PDB entry 2FUG | X-ray diffraction, 3.30 A resolution | chains 5 and 9 of the 8 polymer chains in the assembly

Chain 5:
Protein: NADH-quinone oxidoreductase chain 5
From: Thermus thermophilus
Notes: EC 1.6.99.5
Reference sequence: Q56219 (NQO5_THET8); residue numbers follow UniProt; this construct covers 1-207
Amino-acid sequence (207 residues; each row starts with the number of its first residue):
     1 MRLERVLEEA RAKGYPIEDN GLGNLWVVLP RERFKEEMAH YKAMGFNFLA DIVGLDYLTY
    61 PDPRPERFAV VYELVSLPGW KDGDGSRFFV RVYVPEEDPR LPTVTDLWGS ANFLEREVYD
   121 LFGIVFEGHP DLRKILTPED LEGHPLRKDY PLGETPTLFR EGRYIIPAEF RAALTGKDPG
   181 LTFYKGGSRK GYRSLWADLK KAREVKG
Disordered / not traced: 107-111, 197-207

Chain 9:
Protein: NADH-quinone oxidoreductase chain 9
From: Thermus thermophilus
Notes: EC 1.6.99.5
Reference sequence: Q56224 (NQO9_THET8); numbering as in UniProt (aligned over 1-182)
Amino-acid sequence (182 residues; each row starts with the number of its first residue):
     1 MTLKALAQSL GITLKYLFSK PVTVPYPDAP VALKPRFHGR HVLTRHPNGL EKCIGCSLCA
    61 AACPAYAIYV EPAENDPENP VSAGERYAKV YEINMLRCIF CGLCEEACPT GAIVLGYDFE
   121 MADYEYSDLV YGKEDMLVDV VGTKPQRREA KRTGKPVKVG YVVPYVRPEL EGFKAPTEGG
   181 KR
Disordered / not traced: 1-25, 180-182
Bound ions: 4Fe-4S cluster Fe site 1: Cys53, Cys56, Cys59, Cys108; 4Fe-4S cluster Fe site 2: Cys63, Cys98, Cys101, Cys104
Ligand contacts:
  - 4Fe-4S cluster (SF4), molecule 1: His41, Cys63, Pro64, Ile68, Ile93, Cys98, Ile99, Phe100, Cys101, Gly102, Leu103, Cys104
  - 4Fe-4S cluster (SF4), molecule 2: Cys53, Ile54, Gly55, Cys56, Ser57, Leu58, Cys59, Tyr91, Cys108, Pro109, Thr110, Ala112, Ile113
UniProt features mapped onto this chain:
  - binding site ([4Fe-4S] cluster): Cys53, Cys56, Ser57, Cys59, Cys63, Cys98, Ile99, Cys101, Cys104, Cys108
Reported in the primary citation:
  - 4Fe-4S cluster coordination: Cys53, Cys63

Chain 5 / chain 9 interface:
Residue-residue contacts - 28 pairs, chain 5 then chain 9:
  Thr157(5) with Ala65(9); Tyr66(9), hydrogen bond (side chain-backbone); Arg97(9)
  Leu158(5) with Asn94(9)
  Phe159(5) with Tyr66(9); Ala67(9); Ile68(9); Tyr69(9); Glu92(9); Asn94(9); Val130(9), hydrophobic
  Arg160(5) with Glu92(9), salt bridge; Val130(9); Gly132(9); Asp135(9), salt bridge; Lys144(9)
  Arg163(5) with Tyr69(9); Glu71(9), salt bridge; Val90(9); Glu92(9), salt bridge
  Tyr164(5) with Tyr69(9)
  Ile165(5) with Tyr66(9); Ile68(9); Tyr69(9), hydrophobic
  Pro167(5) with Tyr66(9), hydrophobic
  Phe170(5) with Ala60(9); Tyr66(9), hydrophobic
  Arg171(5) with Tyr66(9), hydrogen bond
Interface residues without a listed pair, chain 5 (11 interface residues in all): Thr155
Interface residues without a listed pair, chain 9 (19 interface residues in all): Ala61, Ile93, Tyr131, Glu134

In short:
Chain 5 and chain 9 form an interface of 11 and 19 residues respectively; the contacts include 2 hydrogen
bonds and 4 salt bridges. Polar pairs include Arg160(5)-Glu92(9), Arg160(5)-Asp135(9) and Arg163(5)-Glu71(9).
Chain 9 binds 4Fe-4S cluster. UniProt lists 10 [4Fe-4S] cluster-binding residues on chain 9. The paper reports
4Fe-4S cluster coordination by Cys53(9) and Cys63(9).
Here chain 5 is NADH-quinone oxidoreductase chain 5 and chain 9 is NADH-quinone oxidoreductase chain 9, both
from Thermus thermophilus. Entry 2FUG (Crystal structure of the hydrophilic domain of respiratory complex I
from Thermus thermophilus) was determined by X-ray diffraction.
